PDB entry 6IB1 | electron microscopy, 3.50 A resolution | chains A and E of the 8 polymer chains in the assembly

Chain A:
Name: Major head protein
From: Staphylococcus phage P68
UniProtKB: Q859I3 (Q859I3_9CAUD); residues 1-408 here = UniProt positions 1-408
Amino-acid sequence (408 residues; each row starts with the number of its first residue):
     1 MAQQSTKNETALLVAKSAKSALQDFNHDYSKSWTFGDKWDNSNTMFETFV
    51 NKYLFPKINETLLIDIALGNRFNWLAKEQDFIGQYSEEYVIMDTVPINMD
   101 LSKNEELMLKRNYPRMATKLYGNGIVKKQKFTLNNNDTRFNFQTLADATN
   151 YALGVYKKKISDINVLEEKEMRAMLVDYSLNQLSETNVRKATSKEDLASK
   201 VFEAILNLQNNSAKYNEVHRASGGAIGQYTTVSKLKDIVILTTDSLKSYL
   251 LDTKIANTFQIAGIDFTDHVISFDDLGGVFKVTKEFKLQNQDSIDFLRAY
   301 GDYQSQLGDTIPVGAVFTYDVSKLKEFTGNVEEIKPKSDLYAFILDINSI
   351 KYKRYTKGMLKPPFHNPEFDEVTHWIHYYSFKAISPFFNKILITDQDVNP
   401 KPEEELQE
Not modelled in the structure: 1-3, 397-408

Chain E:
Name: Uncharacterized protein
From: Staphylococcus phage P68
UniProtKB: Q859I2 (Q859I2_9CAUD); numbering as in UniProt (aligned over 1-60)
Amino-acid sequence (60 residues; row label = number of the first residue in the row):
     1 MYEGNNMRSMMGTSYEDSRLNKRTELNENMSIDTNKSEDSYGVQIHSLSK
    51 QSFTGDVEEE
Not modelled in the structure: 55-60

Chain A / chain E interface:
Contacting residue pairs (30):
  Asp-65(A) / Tyr-2(E)  hydrogen bond
  Leu-133(A) / Arg-8(E)
  Leu-133(A) / Met-11(E)
  Asn-134(A) / Met-11(E)
  Asn-134(A) / Tyr-15(E)  hydrogen bond (backbone-side chain)
  Asn-135(A) / Ser-14(E)  hydrogen bond
  Thr-138(A) / Tyr-15(E)
  Arg-139(A) / Ser-14(E)  hydrogen bond (side chain-backbone)
  Arg-139(A) / Tyr-15(E)
  Arg-139(A) / Asp-17(E)  salt bridge
  Leu-145(A) / Tyr-15(E)
  Leu-145(A) / Glu-16(E)
  Leu-145(A) / Asp-17(E)
  Ala-148(A) / Tyr-15(E)
  Thr-149(A) / Tyr-15(E)
  Asn-150(A) / Met-1(E)
  Asn-150(A) / Tyr-2(E)  hydrogen bond (side chain-backbone)
  Ala-152(A) / Arg-8(E)
  Ala-152(A) / Tyr-15(E)  hydrophobic
  Leu-153(A) / Tyr-2(E)
  Leu-153(A) / Glu-3(E)
  Leu-153(A) / Gly-4(E)
  Leu-153(A) / Asn-5(E)
  Lys-157(A) / Tyr-2(E)  hydrogen bond
  Pro-363(A) / Ser-9(E)
  His-365(A) / Met-10(E)  hydrogen bond
  Val-372(A) / Met-10(E)  hydrophobic
  Val-372(A) / Met-11(E)  hydrophobic
  His-374(A) / Arg-8(E)
  His-374(A) / Ser-9(E)
Other interface residues (no listed pair), chain A (20 interface residues in all): Phe-131, Gly-154, Tyr-156
Other interface residues (no listed pair), chain E (14 interface residues in all): Asn-6

Summary:
Chain A and chain E form an interface of 20 and 14 residues respectively, with 7 hydrogen bonds and 1 salt
bridge. Polar pairs include Arg-139(A)/Asp-17(E), Asp-65(A)/Tyr-2(E) and Asn-134(A)/Tyr-15(E).
Chain A is Major head protein and chain E is Uncharacterized protein, both from Staphylococcus phage P68; the
structure, Icosahedrally averaged capsid of empty particle of bacteriophage P68, was determined by electron
microscopy (same publication as 6IAB, 6IAC, 6IAT, 6IAW and 6Q3G).
